PDB entry 7FEE | X-ray diffraction, 2.70 A resolution | chain A

Chain A:
Name: Cannabinoid receptor 1, GlgA glycogen synthase
Organism: Homo sapiens
Reference sequence: chimeric construct of P21554, Q9V2J8: residues 67-82 from P21554 (CNR1_HUMAN) positions 74-89 (UniProt number = residue number + 7); residues 90-305 from P21554 (CNR1_HUMAN) positions 90-305 (same numbers); residues 1001-1196 from Q9V2J8 positions 218-413 (UniProt number = residue number - 783); residues 333-414 from P21554 (CNR1_HUMAN) positions 333-414 (same numbers)
Chain sequence (559 residues; each row starts with the number of its first residue):
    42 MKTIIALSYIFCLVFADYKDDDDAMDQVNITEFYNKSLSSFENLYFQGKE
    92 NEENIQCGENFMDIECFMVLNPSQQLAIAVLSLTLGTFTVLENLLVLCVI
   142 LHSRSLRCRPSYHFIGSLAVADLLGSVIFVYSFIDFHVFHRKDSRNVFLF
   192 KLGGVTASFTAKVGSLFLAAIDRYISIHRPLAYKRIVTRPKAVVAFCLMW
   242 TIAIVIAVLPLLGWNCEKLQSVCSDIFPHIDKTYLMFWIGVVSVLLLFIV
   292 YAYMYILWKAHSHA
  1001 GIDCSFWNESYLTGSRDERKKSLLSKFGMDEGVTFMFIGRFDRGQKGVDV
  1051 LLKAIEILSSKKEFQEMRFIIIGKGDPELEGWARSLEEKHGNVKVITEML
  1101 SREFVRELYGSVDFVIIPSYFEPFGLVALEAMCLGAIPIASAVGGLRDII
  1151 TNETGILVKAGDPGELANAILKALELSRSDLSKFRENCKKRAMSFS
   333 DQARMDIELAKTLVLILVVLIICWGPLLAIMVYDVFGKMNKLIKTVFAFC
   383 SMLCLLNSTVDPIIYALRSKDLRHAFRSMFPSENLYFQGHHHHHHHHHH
Not modelled in the structure: 42-96, 414-431
Differences from the reference sequence: expression tag (42-66, 415-431); linker (83-89); engineered mutation Lys203 (Ser in P21554), Ala210 (Thr in P21554), Lys273 (Glu in P21554), Val283 (Thr in P21554), Glu340 (Arg in P21554), Asp393 (Asn in P21554)
Swiss-Prot annotation at these positions:
  - glycosylation (N-linked (GlcNAc...) asparagine): Asn70, Asn76
Cystine bridges: Cys98-Cys107, Cys257-Cys264
Residues lining bound ligands:
  - 7IC (6-methyl-3-[(1S)-2-nitro-1-thiophen-2-yl-ethyl]-2-phenyl-1H-indole): Leu165, Ile169, Tyr172, Phe191, Lys192, Gly194, Gly195, Ala198, Ser199, Trp241, Ile245, Ala248, Val249
  - 9GF (2-[(1R,2R,5R)-5-hydroxy-2-(3-hydroxypropyl)cyclohexyl]-5-(2-methyloctan-2-yl)phenol): Phe108, Phe170, Ser173, Phe174, Phe177, His178, Phe189, Lys192, Leu193, Val196, Thr197, Ile267, Phe268, Pro269, Trp279, Trp356, Leu359, Met363, Phe379, Ser383, Cys386

Summary:
Chain A binds compound 9GF and compound 7IC.
Chain A is Cannabinoid receptor 1, GlgA glycogen synthase (Homo sapiens); the structure, Crystal structure of
the allosteric modulator ZCZ011 binding to CP55940-bound cannabinoid receptor 1, was determined by X-ray
diffraction together with 7WV9 from the same study.
